Entry 9GDV (X-ray diffraction, 2.22 A resolution); this record covers chain A.

[Chain A]
Molecule: Epidermal growth factor receptor
Source organism: Homo sapiens
Notes: EC 2.7.10.1
UniProtKB: P00533 (EGFR_HUMAN); numbering as in UniProt (aligned over 695-1022)
Sequence (330 residues; row label = number of the first residue in the row):
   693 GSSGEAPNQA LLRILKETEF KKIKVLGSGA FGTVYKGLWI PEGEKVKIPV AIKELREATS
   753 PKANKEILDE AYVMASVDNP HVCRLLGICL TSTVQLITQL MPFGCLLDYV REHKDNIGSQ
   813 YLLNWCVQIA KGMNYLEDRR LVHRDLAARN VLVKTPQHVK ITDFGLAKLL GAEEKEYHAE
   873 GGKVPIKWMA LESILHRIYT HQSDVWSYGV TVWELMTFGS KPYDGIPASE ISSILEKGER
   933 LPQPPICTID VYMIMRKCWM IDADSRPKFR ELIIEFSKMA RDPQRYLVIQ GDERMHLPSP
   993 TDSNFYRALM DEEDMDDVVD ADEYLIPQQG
Unresolved in the structure: 693-701, 750-756, 861-875, 986-1022
Covalent attachments: compound Q6K linked to C797
Differences from the reference sequence: expression tag (693-694); engineered mutation R948 (Val in P00533)
Small-molecule neighbours: Q6K (N-[2-[2-(dimethylamino)ethyl-methyl-amino]-4-methoxy-5-[[4-(1-methylindol-3-yl)pyrimidin-2-yl]amino]phenyl]propanamide): L718, G719, V726, A743, T790, Q791, L792, M793, P794, G796, D800, E804, R841, N842, L844, T854, D855
UniProt features mapped onto this chain:
  - active site: D837 (Proton acceptor)
  - binding site (ATP): L718 to V726, K745, T790, Q791, D855
  - site: Y1016 (Important for interaction with PIK3C2B)
  - modified residue: S695 (Phosphoserine), K745 (N6-(2-hydroxyisobutyryl)lysine), Y869 (Phosphotyrosine), S991 (Phosphoserine), S995 (Phosphoserine), Y998 (Phosphotyrosine), Y1016 (Phosphotyrosine)
  - cross-link (Glycyl lysine isopeptide (Lys-Gly)): K716 (interchain with G-Cter in ubiquitin), K737 (interchain with G-Cter in ubiquitin), K754 (interchain with G-Cter in ubiquitin), K757 (interchain with G-Cter in ubiquitin), K867 (interchain with G-Cter in ubiquitin), K929 (interchain with G-Cter in ubiquitin), K960 (interchain with G-Cter in ubiquitin), K970 (interchain with G-Cter in ubiquitin)

[Overview]
Covalently linked compound Q6K: at C797. Curated annotation (UniProt) lists active-site residue D837 and 13
ATP-binding residues.
Chain A is Epidermal growth factor receptor (Homo sapiens); the structure, Highly optimized CNS penetrant
inhibitors of EGFR Exon20 Insertion Mutations, was determined by X-ray diffraction together with 9GC4, 9GC5,
9GC6 and 9HBO from the same study.
